Entry 2Y3E (X-ray diffraction, 1.45 A resolution); this record covers chains A and B.

== Chain A (and B) ==
Protein: Streptavidin
Source organism: Streptomyces avidinii
Notes: chain B of this document is another copy of the same molecule, construct and numbering; everything in this record applies to it too
UniProt: P22629 (SAV_STRAV); residues 13-139 here correspond to UniProt positions 37-163 (UniProt number = residue number + 24)
Sequence (134 residues; each row starts with the number of its first residue):
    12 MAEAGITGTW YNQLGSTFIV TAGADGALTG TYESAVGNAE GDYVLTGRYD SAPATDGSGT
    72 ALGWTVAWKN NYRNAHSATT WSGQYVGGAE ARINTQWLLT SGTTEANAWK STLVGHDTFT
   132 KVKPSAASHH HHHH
Not modelled in the structure: 12-15, 136-145
Sequence notes: expression tag (12, 140-145); engineered mutation Gly52 (Ser76 in P22629), Asp53 (Arg77 in P22629)
Curated features (UniProtKB/Swiss-Prot):
  - motif: Arg59 to Asp61 (Cell attachment site)
  - binding site (biotin): Tyr43, Tyr54, Trp92, Trp108, Trp120
From the paper describing this entry:
  - conformationally variable residues (loop rearrangement, order/disorder transition): Ser45 to Gly52
  - mutagenesis - S52G/R53D (10-fold): increased binding to biotin
  - mutagenesis - S52G/R53D: increased stability (citing earlier work)

== Chain A / chain B interface ==
Contacting residue pairs (82):
  Val55(A) with Arg59(B)
  Thr57(A) with Thr57(B), hydrogen bond; Gly58(B); Arg59(B)
  Gly58(A) with Thr57(B)
  Arg59(A) with Val55(B); Thr57(B); Thr76(B); Ala78(B)
  Tyr60(A) with Ala78(B)
  Asp61(A) with Lys80(B); Asn85(B), hydrogen bond; His87(B), salt bridge
  Ser62(A) with Lys80(B), hydrogen bond
  Ala63(A) with Lys80(B); Asn85(B), hydrogen bond (backbone-side chain); His87(B)
  Pro64(A) with His87(B)
  Ala65(A) with His87(B)
  Ser69(A) with Thr114(B); Thr115(B)
  Gly70(A) with Gly113(B); Thr114(B), hydrogen bond (backbone-backbone)
  Ala72(A) with His87(B); Ser88(B); Ala89(B); Thr111(B); Gly113(B)
  Leu73(A) with Ala89(B)
  Gly74(A) with Thr76(B), hydrogen bond (backbone-side chain); Thr91(B)
  Trp75(A) with Thr76(B), hydrogen bond (backbone-side chain)
  Thr76(A) with Arg59(B); Gly74(B), hydrogen bond (side chain-backbone); Trp75(B), hydrogen bond (side chain-backbone)
  Ala78(A) with Arg59(B); Tyr60(B)
  Lys80(A) with Asp61(B); Ser62(B); Ala63(B)
  Asn85(A) with Asp61(B), hydrogen bond; Ala63(B), hydrogen bond (side chain-backbone)
  His87(A) with Asp61(B), salt bridge; Ala63(B), hydrogen bond (side chain-backbone); Pro64(B); Ala65(B); Ala72(B)
  Ser88(A) with Ala72(B)
  Ala89(A) with Ala72(B); Leu73(B); Ser93(B)
  Thr91(A) with Gly74(B); Thr91(B), hydrogen bond; Trp92(B); Ser93(B)
  Trp92(A) with Thr91(B)
  Ser93(A) with Thr91(B); Leu109(B), hydrogen bond (side chain-backbone); Thr111(B), hydrogen bond
  Gly94(A) with Thr111(B)
  Gln95(A) with Ser112(B); Gly113(B); Thr114(B), hydrogen bond; Ser122(B)
  Arg103(A) with Glu116(B), salt bridge
  Gln107(A) with Leu109(B); Thr123(B), hydrogen bond
  Trp108(A) with Leu109(B)
  Leu109(A) with Ser93(B), hydrogen bond (backbone-side chain); Gln107(B); Leu109(B), hydrophobic
  Thr111(A) with Ala72(B); Ser93(B), hydrogen bond; Gly94(B), hydrogen bond (side chain-backbone)
  Ser112(A) with Gln95(B)
  Gly113(A) with Gly70(B); Gln95(B)
  Thr114(A) with Ser69(B); Gly70(B), hydrogen bond (backbone-backbone); Gln95(B), hydrogen bond
  Thr115(A) with Gly68(B)
  Ser122(A) with Gln95(B)
Other interface residues (no listed pair), chain A (41 interface residues in all): Leu110, Ala119, Thr123
Other interface residues (no listed pair), chain B (43 interface residues in all): Asp67, Val77, Trp108, Leu110

== Summary ==
Chain A and chain B form an interface of 41 and 43 residues respectively, with 22 hydrogen bonds and 3 salt
bridges. Polar contacts include Asp61(A)-His87(B), Arg103(A)-Glu116(B) and Thr57(A)-Thr57(B). UniProt lists 5
biotin-binding residues on chain A. The paper reports that S52G/R53D of chain A increase binding to biotin;
conformational variability at Ser45(A).
Chain A and chain B are both Streptavidin (Streptomyces avidinii); the structure, Traptavidin, apo-form, was
determined by X-ray diffraction (same publication as 2Y3F).
